Entry 6VXQ (X-ray diffraction, 1.40 A resolution); this record covers chain A.

# Chain A
Protein: Tyrosine-protein kinase BTK
Source organism: Homo sapiens
Notes: EC 2.7.10.2
Reference sequence: Q06187 (BTK_HUMAN); residue numbers follow UniProt; this construct covers 371-659
Sequence (293 residues; each row starts with the number of its first residue):
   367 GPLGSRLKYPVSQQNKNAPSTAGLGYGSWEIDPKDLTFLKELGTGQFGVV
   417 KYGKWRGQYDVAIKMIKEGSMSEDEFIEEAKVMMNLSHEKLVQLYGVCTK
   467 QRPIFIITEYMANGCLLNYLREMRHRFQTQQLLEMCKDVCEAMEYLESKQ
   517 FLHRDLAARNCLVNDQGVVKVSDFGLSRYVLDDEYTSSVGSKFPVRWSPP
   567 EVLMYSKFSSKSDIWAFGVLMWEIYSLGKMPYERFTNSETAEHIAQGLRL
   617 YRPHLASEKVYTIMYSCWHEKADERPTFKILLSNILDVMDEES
Unresolved in the structure: 367-391, 548-556, 659
Construct notes: expression tag (367-370)
Small-molecule neighbours: RQS (N-{[4-(7H-pyrrolo[2,3-d]pyrimidin-4-yl)phenyl]methyl}benzamide): Leu408, Thr410, Gly411, Gln412, Val416, Ala428, Lys430, Thr474, Glu475, Tyr476, Met477, Gly480, Asn526, Leu528, Asp539, Leu542
Swiss-Prot annotation at these positions:
  - motif: Trp581 to Trp588 (CAV1-binding)
  - active site: Asp521 (Proton acceptor)
  - binding site (ATP): Leu408 to Val416, Lys430
  - binding site (clofedanol): Thr474 to Met477, Leu542
  - binding site (dasatinib): Thr474 to Met477
  - modified residue: Tyr551 (Phosphotyrosine), Ser604 (Phosphoserine), Tyr617 (Phosphotyrosine), Ser623 (Phosphoserine), Ser659 (Phosphoserine)
  - natural variant: Arg372 (R372G: In XLA), Leu408 (L408P: In XLA), Gly414 (G414R: In XLA), Tyr418 (Y418H: In XLA), Ile429 (I429N: In XLA), Lys430 (K430E: In XLA; K430R: In XLA), Glu445 (E445D: In XLA), Gly462 (G462D: In XLA; G462V: In XLA), Tyr476 (Y476D: In XLA), Met477 (M477R: In XLA), Cys481 (C481S: Found in patients with chronic lymphocytic leukemia; uncertain significance), Cys502 (C502F: In XLA; C502W: In XLA), 37 further natural variant entries in UniProt
  - mutagenesis: Tyr551 (Y551F: Loss of phosphorylation of GTF2I), Tyr617 (Y617E: Defective in mediating calcium response)

# In short
Bound to chain A: compound RQS. Curated annotation (UniProt) lists active-site residue Asp521, 10 ATP-binding
residues, 5 clofedanol-binding residues and 4 dasatinib-binding residues.
Chain A is Tyrosine-protein kinase BTK (Homo sapiens); the structure, Bruton's tyrosine kinase in complex with
compound 5, was determined by X-ray diffraction together with 6W06 and 6W07 from the same study.
